PDB entry 3BS1 | X-ray diffraction, 1.60 A resolution | chains B and A of the 3 polymer chains in the assembly

Chain B:
Molecule: 16-nt DNA strand
Sequence (16 nucleotides; each row starts with the number of its first residue):
     1 TTTAACAGTT AAGUAT
Modified / non-standard residues: BRU (5-bromo-2'-deoxyuridine-5'-monophosphate) at position 14

Chain A:
Molecule: Accessory gene regulator protein A
Source organism: Staphylococcus aureus
Notes: fragment: C-terminal domain, residues 137-238
UniProt: P0A0I7 (AGRA_STAAU); residues 137-238 here = UniProt positions 137-238
Chain sequence (103 residues; numbered 136 to 238; the number before each row is that of its first residue):
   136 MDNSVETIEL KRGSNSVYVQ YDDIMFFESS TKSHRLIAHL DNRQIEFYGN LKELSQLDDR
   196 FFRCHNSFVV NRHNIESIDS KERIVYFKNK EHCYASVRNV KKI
Construct notes: initiating methionine (136)
Ion coordination: Mg2+: Ser190, Phe196
From the paper describing this entry:
  - contacts within the chain: Glu141-Arg195 (salt bridge), Asp157-His208 (salt bridge), His174-Glu226 (salt bridge), Asp176-Lys223, Asp157-Arg195 (salt bridge)
  - binding site for the 16-nt DNA strand (chain B): His169, Asn201
  - binding site for the 16-nt DNA strand: Arg233
  - mutagenesis - H169A (40 to 90-fold), R233A (40 to 90-fold): decreased binding to DNA

Chain B / chain A interface:
Pairs across the interface (12; chain B residue first):
  DA5(B) - Arg233(A)  base contact
  DA11(B) - Ser164(A)  hydrogen bond to the phosphate
  DA11(B) - Arg198(A)  hydrogen bond to the phosphate
  DA11(B) - Asn201(A)  sugar contact
  DA11(B) - Ser202(A)  hydrogen bond to the phosphate
  DA12(B) - His169(A)  base contact
  DA12(B) - Asn185(A)  phosphate contact
  DA12(B) - Leu186(A)  hydrogen bond to the phosphate
  DA12(B) - Lys187(A)  hydrogen bond to the phosphate
  DA12(B) - Arg198(A)  salt bridge to the phosphate
  DG13(B) - His169(A)  hydrogen bond to the base
  BRU_14(B) - His169(A)  base contact
Other interface residues (no listed pair), chain B (7 interface residues in all): DC6, DT10
Other interface residues (no listed pair), chain A (10 interface residues in all): Leu171

Summary:
Chain B and chain A form an interface of 7 and 10 residues respectively, with 6 hydrogen bonds and 1 salt
bridge. Among the polar pairs are DG13(B)-His169(A), DA11(B)-Ser164(A) and DA11(B)-Arg198(A). The paper
reports a binding site for the 16-nt DNA strand (chain B) at His169(A) and Asn201(A); H169A and R233A of chain
A reduce binding to DNA.
Chain B is a 16-nt DNA strand and chain A is Accessory gene regulator protein A (Staphylococcus aureus); the
structure, Structure of the Staphylococcus aureus AgrA LytTR Domain Bound to DNA Reveals a Beta Fold with ...,
was determined by X-ray diffraction.
